7Y1T - chains B and D of the 3 polymer chains in the assembly; structure by electron microscopy, 3.24 A resolution.

Chain B:
Molecule: Integrin beta-8
From: Homo sapiens
Reference sequence: P26012 (ITB8_HUMAN); residues 1-456 here correspond to UniProt positions 43-498 (UniProt number = residue number + 42)
Chain sequence (477 residues; row label = number of the first residue in the row; numbers below 1 keep their minus sign (Met-20 is residue -20)):
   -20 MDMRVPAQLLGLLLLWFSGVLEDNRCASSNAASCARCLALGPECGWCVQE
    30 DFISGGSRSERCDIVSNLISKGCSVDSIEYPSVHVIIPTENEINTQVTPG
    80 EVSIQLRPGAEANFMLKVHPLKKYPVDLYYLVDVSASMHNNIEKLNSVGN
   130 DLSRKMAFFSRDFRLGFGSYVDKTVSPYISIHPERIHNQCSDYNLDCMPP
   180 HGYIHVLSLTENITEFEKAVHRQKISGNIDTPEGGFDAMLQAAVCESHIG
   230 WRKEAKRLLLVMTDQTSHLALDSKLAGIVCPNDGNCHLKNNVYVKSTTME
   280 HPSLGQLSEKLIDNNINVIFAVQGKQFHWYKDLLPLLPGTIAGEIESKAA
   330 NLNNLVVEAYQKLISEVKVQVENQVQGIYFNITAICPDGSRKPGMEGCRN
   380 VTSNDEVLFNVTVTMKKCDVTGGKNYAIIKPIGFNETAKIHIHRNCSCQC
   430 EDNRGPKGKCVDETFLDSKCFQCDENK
Not modelled in the structure: -20 to 71, 396-403, 425-456
Disulfide bonds: Cys169-Cys176, Cys224-Cys265, Cys365-Cys377
Covalent attachments: N-acetylglucosamine (NAG) linked to Asn191, Asn360, Asn389, Asn414
Sequence notes: initiating methionine (-20); expression tag (-19 to 0); engineered mutation Cys259 (Val301 in P26012)
Swiss-Prot annotation at these positions:
  - binding site (Mg(2+)): Asp112, Ser114, Glu212
  - binding site (Ca(2+)): Asp151, Asn207, Asp209, Pro211, Glu212
  - glycosylation (N-linked (GlcNAc...) asparagine): Asn191, Asn360, Asn379, Asn389, Asn414, Asn424

Chain D:
Molecule: Transforming growth factor beta-1 proprotein
From: Homo sapiens
Reference sequence: P01137 (TGFB1_HUMAN); residues 1-361 here correspond to UniProt positions 30-390 (UniProt number = residue number + 29)
Chain sequence (377 residues; numbered -15 to 361; the number before each row is that of its first residue; numbers below 1 keep their minus sign (Met-15 is residue -15)):
   -15 MPLLLLLPLLWAGALALSTCKTIDMELVKRKRIEAIRGQILSKLRLASPP
    35 SQGEVPPGPLPEAVLALYNSTRDRVAGESAEPEPEPEADYYAKEVTRVLM
    85 VETHNEIYDKFKQSTHSIYMFFNTSELREAVPEPVLLSRAELRLLRLKLK
   135 VEQHVELYQKYSNNSWRYLSNRLLAPSDSPEWLSFDVTGVVRQWLSRGGE
   185 IEGFRLSAHCSCDSRDNTLQVDINGFTTGRRGDLATIHGMNRPFLLLMAT
   235 PLERAQHLQSSRHRRALDTNYCFSSTEKNCCVRQLYIDFRKDLGWKWIHE
   285 PKGYHANFCLGPCPYIWSLDTQYSKVLALYNQHNPGASAAPCCVPQALEP
   335 LPIVYYVGRKPKVEQLSNMIVRSCKCS
Not modelled in the structure: -15 to 75, 194-206, 240-361
Covalent attachments: N-acetylglucosamine (NAG) linked to Asn107
Sequence notes: initiating methionine (-15); expression tag (-14 to 0)
Swiss-Prot annotation at these positions:
  - region: Asp197 to Gly223 (Bowtie tail)
  - motif: Arg215 to Asp217 (Cell attachment site)
  - site: Arg249, Ala250 (Cleavage)
  - glycosylation (N-linked (GlcNAc...) asparagine): Asn53, Asn107, Asn147
From the paper describing this entry:
  - conformationally variable residues (loop rearrangement, side-chain flip): Ile207 to Arg214, Leu218 to Met224
  - contacts within the chain: Thr87-His222
  - specificity-determining residues: Trp301, Lys309, His317

How chain B and chain D interact:
Residue-residue contacts (21; chain B residue first):
  Ser114(B) - Asp217(D)  hydrogen bond
  Ala115(B) - Asp217(D)
  Ala115(B) - Ile221(D)  hydrophobic
  Ser116(B) - Asp217(D)
  His118(B) - His88(D)
  His118(B) - Thr220(D)  hydrogen bond
  His118(B) - His222(D)
  Tyr172(B) - Thr212(D)  hydrogen bond
  Tyr172(B) - Arg214(D)  hydrogen bond
  Tyr172(B) - Leu218(D)  hydrogen bond (side chain-backbone)
  Tyr172(B) - Ile221(D)  hydrophobic
  Asn173(B) - Met224(D)
  Leu174(B) - Ile221(D)  hydrophobic
  Leu174(B) - His222(D)
  Asn207(B) - Asp217(D)
  Asn207(B) - Leu218(D)
  Ile208(B) - Asp217(D)
  Asp209(B) - Asp217(D)
  Thr210(B) - Gly216(D)
  Glu212(B) - Asp217(D)
  Gln244(B) - Asp217(D)
Other interface residues (no listed pair), chain B (16 interface residues in all): Asn119, Asp171, Gly206
Other interface residues (no listed pair), chain D (12 interface residues in all): Arg215, Gly223
The authors on this interface:
  - residue pairs: His118(B)-His222(D), Tyr172(B)-Thr212(D) (hydrogen bond)
  - interface residues, chain D: Arg215(D)

Summary:
The interface between chain B and chain D involves 16 residues on one side and 12 on the other; the contacts
include 5 hydrogen bonds. Among the polar pairs are Ser114(B)-Asp217(D), His118(B)-Thr220(D) and
Tyr172(B)-Thr212(D). The paper describes a contact between His118(B) and His222(D); a hydrogen bond between
Tyr172(B) and Thr212(D). From the paper: the interface residue Arg215(D); specificity determinants Trp301(D),
Lys309(D) and His317(D).
Here chain B is Integrin beta-8 and chain D is Transforming growth factor beta-1 proprotein, both from Homo
sapiens. Entry 7Y1T (Complex of integrin alphaV/beta8 and L-TGF-beta1 at a ratio of 1:2) was determined by
electron microscopy, deposited together with 7Y1R.
